PDB entry 7C6U | X-ray diffraction, 2.00 A resolution | chain A

[Chain A]
Protein: 3C-like proteinase
Source organism: Severe acute respiratory syndrome coronavirus 2
Notes: EC 3.4.22.69
Reference sequence: P0DTD1 (R1AB_SARS2); residues 1-306 here correspond to UniProt positions 3264-3569 (UniProt number = residue number + 3263)
Chain sequence (306 residues; numbered 1 to 306; the number before each row is that of its first residue):
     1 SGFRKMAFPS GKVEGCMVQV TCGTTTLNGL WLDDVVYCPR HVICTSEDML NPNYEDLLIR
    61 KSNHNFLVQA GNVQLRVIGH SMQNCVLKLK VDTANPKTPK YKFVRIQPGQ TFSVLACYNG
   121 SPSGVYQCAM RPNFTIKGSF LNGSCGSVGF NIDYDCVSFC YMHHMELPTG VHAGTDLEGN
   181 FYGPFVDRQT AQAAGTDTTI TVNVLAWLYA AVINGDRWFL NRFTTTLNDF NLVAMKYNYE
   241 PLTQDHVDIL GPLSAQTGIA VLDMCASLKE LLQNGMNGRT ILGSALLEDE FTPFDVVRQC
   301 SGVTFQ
Not modelled in the structure: 302-306
Curated features (UniProtKB/Swiss-Prot):
  - active site: His-41 (For 3CL-PRO activity), Cys-145 (Nucleophile)
  - site: Gln-306 (Cleavage)
  - cross-link (Glycyl lysine isopeptide (Lys-Gly)): Lys-5 (interchain with G-Cter in ubiquitin), Lys-90 (interchain with G-Cter in ubiquitin)
Covalent attachments: compound K36 linked to Cys-145
Residues lining bound ligands: K36 ((1S,2S)-2-({N-[(benzyloxy)carbonyl]-L-leucyl}amino)-1-hydroxy-3-[(3S)-2-oxopyrrolidin-3-yl]propane-1-sulfonic acid): Ser-1, His-41, Met-49, Tyr-54, Phe-140, Leu-141, Asn-142, Gly-143, Ser-144, His-163, His-164, Met-165, Glu-166, His-172, Asp-187, Arg-188, Gln-189
What the authors report for this chain:
  - binding site for K36: His-41, Met-49, Tyr-54, Cys-145, Glu-166, Asp-187

[Summary]
Covalently linked compound K36: at Cys-145. Curated annotation (UniProt) lists active-site residues His-41 and
Cys-145. The paper reports a binding site for K36 at His-41, Met-49 and Tyr-54 among others.
Chain A is 3C-like proteinase (Severe acute respiratory syndrome coronavirus 2); the structure, Crystal
structure of SARS-CoV-2 complexed with GC376, was determined by X-ray diffraction together with 7D1M, 7C6S and
7BRO from the same study.
